Entry 6GJ3 (electron microscopy, 4.30 A resolution (low resolution: residue-level contacts below are approximate; hydrogen-bond / salt-bridge calls are withheld)); this record covers chains C and D of the 7 polymer chains in the assembly.

# Chain C
Protein: TssG
Source organism: Escherichia coli
UniProt: H4UNW2 (H4UNW2_ECOLX); residues 100-366 here correspond to UniProt positions 1-267 (UniProt number = residue number - 99)
Chain sequence (267 residues; each row starts with the number of its first residue):
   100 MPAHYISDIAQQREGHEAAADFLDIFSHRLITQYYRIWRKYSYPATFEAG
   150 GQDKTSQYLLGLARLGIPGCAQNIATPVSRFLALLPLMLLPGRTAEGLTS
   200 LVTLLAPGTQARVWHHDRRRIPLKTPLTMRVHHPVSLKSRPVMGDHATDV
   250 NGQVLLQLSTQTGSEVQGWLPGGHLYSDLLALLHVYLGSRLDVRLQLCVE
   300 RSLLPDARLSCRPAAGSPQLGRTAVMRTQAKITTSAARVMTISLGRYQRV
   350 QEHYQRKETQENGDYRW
Disordered / not traced: 100-214, 251-300, 327-366
Sequence notes: conflict Thr-332 (Ala233 in H4UNW2)

# Chain D
Protein: TssK
Source organism: Escherichia coli
UniProt: H4UNX9 (H4UNX9_ECOLX); numbering as in UniProt (aligned over 1-445)
Chain sequence (445 residues; row label = number of the first residue in the row):
     1 MKIYRPLWEDGAFLMPQQFQQQAAWDVHLADSVARMGLAHPWGVVAAEFD
    51 DSLLPLSRLNATRLIVRFPDGTLIDTERADNLPPVCDLSTVSDRSLVDIV
   101 LALPLLNANGGNLDNGSESERPRRWKSERVNVQELAGHEQSEVAVLRHNL
   151 TLRMAHQENAAWLTCPVTRLVRDAQGQWCRDPRFIPPLLTLSASPSLMTE
   201 LLELLHHLQARRQRLMSMRRENNARLADFAVADVSLFWLLNALNSAEPVL
   251 KELLDMPYRHPELLYRELARLAGSLLTFSLEHNVDAVPAYHHETPENVFP
   301 PLLSLLNRLLEASLPSRVVFIELKQKGVMWEGALHDARLREGADFWLSVR
   351 SSMPGHELQTKFPQLCKAGSPDDVSEVVNVALSGVIIRPVTHVPAAIPLR
   401 LENQYFALDLSTDAARAMLDAGRCTFYTPASLGDVKLELFAVLRT
Disordered / not traced: 312-445
Sequence notes: conflict Leu-202 (Ala in H4UNX9)
Reported in the primary citation:
  - self-association interface (contacts with another copy of this molecule): Met-1 to Gln-18, Val-130 to Val-143

# Interface between chain C and chain D
Residue-residue contacts - 9 pairs, chain C then chain D:
  His-232(C) / Glu-139(D)
  His-232(C) / Gln-140(D)
  His-232(C) / Ser-141(D)
  Val-241(C) / Ala-12(D)
  Val-241(C) / Phe-13(D)
  Val-241(C) / Leu-14(D)
  Met-242(C) / Ala-12(D)
  Gly-243(C) / Asp-10(D)
  Gly-243(C) / Gly-11(D)
Also at the interface, not in a pair above, chain C (7 interface residues in all): Lys-237, Asp-244, His-245
Also at the interface, not in a pair above, chain D (10 interface residues in all): Pro-16, Glu-134

# Overview
7 residues of chain C and 10 residues of chain D are in contact. From the paper: a self-association interface
involving Met-1(D) and Val-130(D).
Chain C is TssG and chain D is TssK, both from Escherichia coli; the structure, The baseplate complex from the
type VI secretion system, was determined by electron microscopy, deposited together with 6GIY and 6GJ1.
